5ODT - chains A and B; structure by X-ray diffraction, 2.02 A resolution.

[Chain A]
Molecule: Aurora kinase A
From: Homo sapiens
Notes: EC 2.7.11.1
Reference sequence: O14965 (AURKA_HUMAN); residues 122-403 here = UniProt positions 122-403
Sequence (283 residues; numbered 121 to 403; the number before each row is that of its first residue):
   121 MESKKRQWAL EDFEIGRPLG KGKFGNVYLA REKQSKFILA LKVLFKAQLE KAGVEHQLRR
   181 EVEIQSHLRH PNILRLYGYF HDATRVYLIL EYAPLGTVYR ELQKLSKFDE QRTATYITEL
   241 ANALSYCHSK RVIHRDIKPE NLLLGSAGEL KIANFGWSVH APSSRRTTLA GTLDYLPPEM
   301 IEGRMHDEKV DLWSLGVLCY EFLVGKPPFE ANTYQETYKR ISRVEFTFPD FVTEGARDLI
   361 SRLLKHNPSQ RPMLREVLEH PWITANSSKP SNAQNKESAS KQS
Not modelled in the structure: 121-125, 281-289, 393-403
Sequence notes: initiating methionine (121); engineered mutation Asn274 (Asp in O14965), Ala290 (Cys in O14965), Ala393 (Cys in O14965)
Swiss-Prot annotation at these positions:
  - region: His280 to Leu289, Gly291 to Leu293 (Activation segment)
  - active site: Asp256 (Proton acceptor)
  - binding site (ATP): Lys143, Lys162, Glu211 to Ala213, Glu260, Asn261
  - modified residue: Thr287 (Phosphothreonine), Thr288 (Phosphothreonine), Ser342 (Phosphoserine)
  - cross-link: Lys258 (Glycyl lysine isopeptide (Lys-Gly) (interchain with G-Cter in SUMO2))
Residues lining bound ligands: ADP (adenosine-5'-diphosphate): Leu139, Gly140, Val147, Ala160, Lys162, Leu194, Leu210, Glu211, Tyr212, Ala213, Thr217, Glu260, Asn261, Leu263, Ala273, Trp277, Ser278, Val279, His280
Reported in the primary citation:
  - mutagenesis - R151A: decreased catalytic activity with Transforming acidic coiled-coil-containing protein 3 (chain B)
  - mutagenesis - D274N: abolished catalytic activity (citing earlier work)
  - conformationally variable residues (helix shift, order/disorder transition): Lys162, Glu181, Ala281 to Leu289
  - post-translational modification sites: Thr288 (citing earlier work)
  - specificity-determining residues: Gly136 (by similarity / conservation)

[Chain B]
Molecule: Transforming acidic coiled-coil-containing protein 3
From: Homo sapiens
Reference sequence: Q9Y6A5 (TACC3_HUMAN); numbering as in UniProt (aligned over 519-563)
Sequence (46 residues; each row starts with the number of its first residue):
   518 MELKEESFRD PAEVLGTGAE VDYLEQFGTS SFKESALRKQ SLYLKF
Not modelled in the structure: 518-521
Sequence notes: initiating methionine (518)
Swiss-Prot annotation at these positions:
  - modified residue: Ser558 (Phosphoserine)
Reported in the primary citation:
  - contacts within the chain: Arg526-Glu530
  - mutagenesis - F525A, L532A: decreased catalytic activity (Aurora-A activity)
  - mutagenesis - F525A: decreased localization
  - mutagenesis - F525A: decreased binding to Aurora kinase A (chain A)
  - conformationally variable residues: Lys556 to Phe563
  - post-translational modification sites: Ser552, Ser558 (citing earlier work)
  - binding site for sulfate ion: Thr534
  - mutagenesis - L559A, Y560A, F563A: decreased binding to CHC 1-574
  - mutagenesis - L559A, Y560A, F563A: abolished localization
  - mutagenesis - L561A/K562A: unchanged localization
  - mutagenesis - F525A, L532A: decreased catalytic activity with Aurora kinase A (chain A)

[How chain A and chain B interact]
Pairs across the interface - 21 pairs, chain A then chain B:
  Leu130(A) with Pro528(B); Leu532(B), hydrophobic
  Phe133(A) with Pro528(B)
  Glu134(A) with Phe525(B); Arg526(B)
  Ile135(A) with Phe525(B); Arg526(B), hydrogen bond (backbone-backbone); Pro528(B), hydrophobic; Val531(B), hydrophobic; Leu532(B), hydrophobic
  Gly136(A) with Ser524(B); Phe525(B)
  Arg137(A) with Glu523(B), salt bridge
  Tyr148(A) with Val531(B), hydrophobic; Leu532(B), hydrophobic
  Leu149(A) with Glu523(B); Phe525(B), hydrophobic
  Ala150(A) with Phe525(B)
  Arg151(A) with Phe525(B)
  Arg205(A) with Gly533(B)
  Tyr207(A) with Leu532(B)
Interface residues without a listed pair, chain A (14 interface residues in all): Ile158, Val163
From the paper, about this interface:
  - residue pairs: Glu134(A)-Phe525(B), Ile135(A)-Phe525(B), Ile135(A)-Leu532(B), Gly136(A)-Phe525(B) (backbone contact), Arg137(A)-Glu523(B) (salt bridge), Tyr148(A)-Leu532(B), Leu149(A)-Phe525(B), Ala150(A)-Phe525(B) (backbone contact), Arg151(A)-Phe525(B), Ile158(A)-Phe525(B), Arg526(B)-Ile135(A) (backbone contact)
  - interface residues, chain B: Pro528(B)
  - hot spots on chain B (mutagenesis) - L532A (10-fold): decreased binding to Aurora kinase A (chain A)

[Summary]
14 residues of chain A face 8 of chain B across their interface, with 1 hydrogen bond and 1 salt bridge. Among
the polar pairs are Arg137(A)-Glu523(B) and Ile135(A)-Arg526(B). The paper describes contacts between
Glu134(A) and Phe525(B), Ile135(A) and Phe525(B) and Ile135(A) and Leu532(B) among others; backbone contacts
between Gly136(A) and Phe525(B), Ala150(A) and Phe525(B) and Arg526(B) and Ile135(A); a salt bridge between
Arg137(A) and Glu523(B). The paper reports a binding site for sulfate ion at Thr534(B); L559A, Y560A and F563A
of chain B reduce binding to CHC 1-574; 8 substitutions were tested in all.
Here chain A is Aurora kinase A and chain B is Transforming acidic coiled-coil-containing protein 3, both from
Homo sapiens. Entry 5ODT (Aurora-A in complex with TACC3) was determined by X-ray diffraction.
